1ZDH - chains A and B of the 5 polymer chains in the assembly; structure by X-ray diffraction, 2.70 A resolution.

# Chain A (and B)
Protein: Protein (bacteriophage MS2 coat protein)
Source organism: Enterobacterio phage MS2
Notes: chain B of this document is another copy of the same molecule, construct and numbering; everything in this record applies to it too
UniProt: P03612 (COAT_BPMS2); numbering as in UniProt (aligned over 1-129)
Sequence (129 residues; numbered 1 to 129; the number before each row is that of its first residue):
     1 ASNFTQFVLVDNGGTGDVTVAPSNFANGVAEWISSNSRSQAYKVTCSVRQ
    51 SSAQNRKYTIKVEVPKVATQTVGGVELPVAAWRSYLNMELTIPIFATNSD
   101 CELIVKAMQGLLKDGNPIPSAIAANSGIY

# Chain A / chain B interface
Pairs across the interface (21; chain A residue first):
  Phe25(A) - Phe25(B)
  Phe25(A) - Ala26(B)
  Asn27(A) - Asn27(B)
  Gly28(A) - Ala26(B)
  Gly28(A) - Asn27(B)
  Gln54(A) - Leu77(B)
  Gln54(A) - Val79(B)
  Arg56(A) - Arg38(B)
  Ile94(A) - Ser37(B)
  Ile94(A) - Arg38(B)  hydrogen bond (backbone-backbone)
  Ile94(A) - Ser39(B)  hydrogen bond (backbone-backbone)
  Phe95(A) - Ser37(B)
  Phe95(A) - Ser39(B)
  Phe95(A) - Gly73(B)
  Phe95(A) - Val75(B)  hydrophobic
  Phe95(A) - Leu77(B)  hydrophobic
  Ala96(A) - Ser37(B)
  Thr97(A) - Ser37(B)
  Thr97(A) - Gly73(B)
  Asn98(A) - Ser35(B)  hydrogen bond
  Asn98(A) - Asn36(B)
Interface residues without a listed pair, chain B (14 interface residues in all): Gly74, Glu76

# Summary
10 residues of chain A and 14 residues of chain B are in contact; the contacts include 3 hydrogen bonds. Among
the polar pairs are Asn98(A)-Ser35(B), Ile94(A)-Arg38(B) and Ile94(A)-Ser39(B).
Both chains are Protein (bacteriophage MS2 coat protein) (Enterobacterio phage MS2). Entry 1ZDH (MS2 coat
protein/RNA complex) was determined by X-ray diffraction, deposited together with 1ZDI.
